9DRX - chains D and E of the 9 polymer chains in the assembly; structure by electron microscopy, 2.95 A resolution.

[Chain D]
Name: Gamma-aminobutyric acid receptor subunit alpha-1
From: Homo sapiens
UniProtKB: P14867 (GBRA1_HUMAN); the construct has insertions or renumbered stretches relative to UniProt, so the offset changes along the chain: 1-312 = UniProt 28-339; 320-358 = UniProt 418-456
Chain sequence (358 residues; row label = number of the first residue in the row):
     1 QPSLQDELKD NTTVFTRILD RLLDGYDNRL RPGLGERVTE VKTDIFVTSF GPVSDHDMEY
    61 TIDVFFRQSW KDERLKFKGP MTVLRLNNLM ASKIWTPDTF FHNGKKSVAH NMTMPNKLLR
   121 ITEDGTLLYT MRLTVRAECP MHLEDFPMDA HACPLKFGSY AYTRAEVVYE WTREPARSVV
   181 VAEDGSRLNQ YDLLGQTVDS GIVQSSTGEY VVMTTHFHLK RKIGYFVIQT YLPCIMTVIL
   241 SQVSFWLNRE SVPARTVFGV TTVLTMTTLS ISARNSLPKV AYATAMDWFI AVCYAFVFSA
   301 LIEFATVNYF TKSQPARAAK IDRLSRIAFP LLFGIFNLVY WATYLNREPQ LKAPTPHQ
Disordered / not traced: 1-9, 348-358
Disulfides: Cys139-Cys153
Covalent attachments: N-acetylglucosamine (NAG) linked to Asn111
Sequence notes: linker (313-319)
Ligand contacts:
  - gamma-amino-butanoic acid (ABU): Phe65, Arg67, Leu118, Thr130
  - IYJ ((6M)-6-(2,3-dichlorophenyl)-1,2,4-triazine-3,5-diamine): Phe100, His102, Val203, Gln204, Ser205, Ser206, Tyr210
Curated features (UniProtKB/Swiss-Prot):
  - binding site (4-aminobutanoate): Arg67, Thr130
  - binding site (3alpha-hydroxy-5alpha-pregnan-11,20-dione): Trp246
  - glycosylation (N-linked (GlcNAc...) asparagine): Asn11, Asn111

[Chain E]
Name: Gamma-aminobutyric acid receptor subunit gamma-2
From: Homo sapiens
UniProtKB: P18507 (GBRG2_HUMAN); the construct has insertions or renumbered stretches relative to UniProt, so the offset changes along the chain: 1-322 = UniProt 40-361; 330-357 = UniProt 448-475
Chain sequence (417 residues; row label = number of the first residue in the row; numbers below 1 keep their minus sign (Trp-36 is residue -36)):
   -36 WSHPQFEKGG GSGGGSGGSS AWSHPQFEKL EVLFQGPQKS DDDYEDYASN KTWVLTPKVP
    24 EGDVTVILNN LLEGYDNKLR PDIGVKPTLI HTDMYVNSIG PVNAINMEYT IDIFFAQTWY
    84 DRRLKFNSTI KVLRLNSNMV GKIWIPDTFF RNSKKADAHW ITTPNRMLRI WNDGRVLYTL
   144 RLTIDAECQL QLHNFPMDEH SCPLEFSSYG YPREEIVYQW KRSSVEVGDT RSWRLYQFSF
   204 VGLRNTTEVV KTTSGDYVVM SVYFDLSRRM GYFTIQTYIP CTLIVVLSWV SFWINKDAVP
   264 ARTSLGITTV LTMTTLSTIA RKSLPKVSYV TAMDLFVSVC FIFVFSALVE YGTLHYFVSS
   324 QPARAAKMDS YARIFFPTAF CLFNLVYWVS YLYLSRGSGA TNFSLLKQAG DVEENPG
Disordered / not traced: -36 to 24, 358-380
Disulfides: Cys151-Cys165
Covalent attachments: N-acetylglucosamine (NAG) linked to Asn208
Sequence notes: expression tag (-36 to 0, 358-380); linker (323-329)
Ligand contacts: IYJ ((6M)-6-(2,3-dichlorophenyl)-1,2,4-triazine-3,5-diamine): Tyr58, Phe77, Glu189
Curated features (UniProtKB/Swiss-Prot):
  - glycosylation (N-linked (GlcNAc...) asparagine): Asn13, Asn90, Asn208

[How chain D and chain E interact]
Residue-residue contacts (74; chain D residue first):
  Asp27(D) with Thr28(E), hydrogen bond
  Asn28(D) with Asn99(E)
  Arg29(D) with Leu31(E); Asn32(E), hydrogen bond; Leu35(E); Asn99(E); Asn101(E)
  Leu30(D) with Val27(E), hydrophobic; Thr28(E)
  Leu34(D) with Val27(E), hydrophobic
  His56(D) with Arg197(E)
  Asp57(D) with Arg197(E), hydrogen bond (backbone-side chain)
  Met58(D) with Tyr199(E)
  Trp95(D) with Asn99(E)
  Pro97(D) with Thr125(E); Thr126(E)
  Asp98(D) with Thr125(E); Thr126(E)
  Thr99(D) with Ile124(E); Thr125(E), hydrogen bond (backbone-side chain)
  Phe100(D) with Ile124(E); Asn128(E); Arg144(E)
  Phe101(D) with Ile124(E), hydrophobic; Arg144(E), hydrogen bond (backbone-side chain)
  His102(D) with Arg144(E), hydrogen bond (backbone-side chain)
  Gly104(D) with His122(E); Arg144(E)
  Lys105(D) with His122(E); Arg197(E)
  Lys106(D) with Asp120(E), salt bridge; His122(E), hydrogen bond; Thr146(E)
  Ser107(D) with Ile124(E)
  Val108(D) with Ile124(E)
  Ala109(D) with Ile124(E)
  Met131(D) with Thr125(E)
  Leu133(D) with Ile124(E), hydrophobic
  Tyr160(D) with Phe77(E), hydrophobic; Asn128(E); Arg129(E); Met130(E), hydrophobic; Thr142(E); Leu143(E), hydrogen bond (side chain-backbone); Arg144(E), hydrogen bond (side chain-backbone)
  Ala161(D) with Leu98(E); Met130(E), hydrophobic; Arg132(E), hydrogen bond (backbone-side chain)
  Tyr162(D) with Arg97(E); Asn99(E), hydrogen bond
  Thr163(D) with Arg97(E); Arg132(E)
  Glu166(D) with Arg97(E), salt bridge
  Thr207(D) with Arg132(E), hydrogen bond (backbone-side chain)
  Tyr210(D) with Arg132(E)
  Thr256(D) with Ala264(E); Leu268(E)
  Val257(D) with Ser267(E)
  Val260(D) with Thr271(E)
  Val263(D) with Leu250(E), hydrophobic
  Leu264(D) with Thr275(E)
  Thr267(D) with Thr275(E)
  Arg274(D) with Tyr235(E); Gln239(E)
  Lys279(D) with Tyr199(E), hydrogen bond (side chain-backbone); Gln200(E); Tyr235(E)
  Val280(D) with Tyr235(E)
  Ala281(D) with Tyr199(E); Arg232(E)
  Tyr294(D) with Leu246(E)
  Phe298(D) with Val249(E), hydrophobic
  Leu301(D) with Leu250(E), hydrophobic
  Asn308(D) with Trp256(E)
Also at the interface, not in a pair above, chain D (51 interface residues in all): Phe66, Asn103, Pro253, Ile271, Asn275, Asp287, Tyr309
Also at the interface, not in a pair above, chain E (45 interface residues in all): Met102, Ile238, Ile247, Val253, Ile257, Asn258, Ile282

[In short]
51 residues of chain D face 45 of chain E across their interface, with 13 hydrogen bonds and 2 salt bridges.
Among the polar pairs are Lys106(D)-Asp120(E), Glu166(D)-Arg97(E) and Asp27(D)-Thr28(E). Compound IYJ is bound
between chain D and chain E. Chain D binds gamma-amino-butanoic acid.
Here chain D is Gamma-aminobutyric acid receptor subunit alpha-1 and chain E is Gamma-aminobutyric acid
receptor subunit gamma-2, both from Homo sapiens. Entry 9DRX (Human GABAA receptor of
beta2-alpha1-beta2-alpha1-gamma2 subtype in complex with GABA plus Lamotrigine) was determined by electron
microscopy, deposited together with 9CRS, 9CRV, 9CSB, 9CT0, 9CTJ, 9CTP and 6 further entries.
